Entry 6N82 (X-ray diffraction, 2.00 A resolution); this record covers chain F.

[Chain F]
Molecule: Farnesyl pyrophosphate synthase
Source organism: Homo sapiens
Notes: EC 2.5.1.10, 2.5.1.1
Reference sequence: P14324 (FPPS_HUMAN); residues 1-353 here correspond to UniProt positions 67-419 (UniProt number = residue number + 66)
Amino-acid sequence (375 residues; each row starts with the number of its first residue; numbers below 1 keep their minus sign (Met-21 is residue -21)):
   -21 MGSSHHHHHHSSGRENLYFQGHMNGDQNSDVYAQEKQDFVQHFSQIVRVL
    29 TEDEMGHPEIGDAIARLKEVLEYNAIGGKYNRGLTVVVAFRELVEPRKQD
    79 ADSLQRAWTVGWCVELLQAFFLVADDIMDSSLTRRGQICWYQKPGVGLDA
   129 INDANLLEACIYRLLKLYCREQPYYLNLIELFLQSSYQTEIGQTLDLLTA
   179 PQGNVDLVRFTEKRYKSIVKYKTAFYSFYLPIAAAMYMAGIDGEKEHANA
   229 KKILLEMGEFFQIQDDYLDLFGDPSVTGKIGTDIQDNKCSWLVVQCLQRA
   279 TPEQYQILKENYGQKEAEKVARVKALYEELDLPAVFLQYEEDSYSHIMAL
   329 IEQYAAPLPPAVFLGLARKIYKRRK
Disordered / not traced: -21 to 7, 180-181, 351-353
Construct notes: initiating methionine (-21); expression tag (-20 to 0)
Ligand contacts:
  - YF7 ([(1S)-1-{[6-(3-chloro-4-methylphenyl)thieno[2,3-d]pyrimidin-4-yl]amino}-2-(3-fluorophenyl)ethyl]phosphonic acid), molecule 1: Tyr10, Lys57, Asn59, Arg60, Thr63, Ser205, Phe206, Phe239, Asp243, Leu246, Thr255, Lys257, Leu344, Lys347, Ile348
  - YF7, molecule 2: Gln242, Leu315, Glu318, Glu319, Tyr322, Met326, Leu342, Ala345, Arg346, Tyr349, Lys350

[Overview]
Chain F binds compound YF7.
Chain F is Farnesyl pyrophosphate synthase (Homo sapiens); the structure, Crystal structure of human FPPS in
complex with an allosteric inhibitor YF-02037, was determined by X-ray diffraction together with 6N7Y, 6N7Z,
6N83, 6OAG and 6OAH from the same study.
